8UN3 - chain A; structure by X-ray diffraction, 2.07 A resolution.

[Chain A]
Protein: GTPase KRas
From: Homo sapiens
Notes: EC 3.6.5.2; fragment: GTPase, residues 2-168; engineered mutation(s): G13D
UniProt: P01116 (RASK_HUMAN), isoform P01116-2; residues 2-168 here = UniProt positions 2-168
Sequence (168 residues; numbered 1 to 168; the number before each row is that of its first residue):
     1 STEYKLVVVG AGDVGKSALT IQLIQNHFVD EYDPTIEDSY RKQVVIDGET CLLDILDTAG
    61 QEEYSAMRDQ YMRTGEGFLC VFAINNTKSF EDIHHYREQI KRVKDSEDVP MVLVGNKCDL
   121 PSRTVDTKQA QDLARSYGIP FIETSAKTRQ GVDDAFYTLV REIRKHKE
Construct notes: expression tag (1); variant D13 (Gly in P01116)
Metal / ion sites: Mg2+: S17 (together with GDP)
Residues lining bound ligands:
  - GDP (guanosine-5'-diphosphate): A11, G12, D13, V14, G15, K16, S17, A18, F28, D30, E31, Y32, N116, K117, D119, L120, S145, A146, K147
  - Cpd5 (XOI; 1-[(5M,8aS,13R)-5-[6-amino-4-methyl-3-(trifluoromethyl)pyridin-2-yl]-6-chloro-2-{[(2S,4R)-4-fluoro-1-methylpyrrolidin-2-yl]methoxy}-8a,9,11,12-tetrahydropyrazino[2',1':3,4][1,4]oxazepino[5,6,7-de]quinazolin-10(8H)-yl]prop-2-en-1-one): V9, G10, G12, K16, P34, T58, A59, G60, E62, E63, Y64, R68, D69, M72, F78, D92, H95, Y96, Q99, I100, V103

[Summary]
Bound to chain A: Cpd5 and GDP.
Chain A is GTPase KRas (Homo sapiens); the structure, KRAS-G13D-GDP in complex with Cpd5
(1-((S)-10-(6-amino-4-methyl-3-(trifluoromethyl)pyridin-2-yl)-11-chloro-7-(((2S,4R)-4-fluoro-1-methylpyrrolidin-2-yl)methoxy)-3,4,13,13a-tetrahydropyrazino[2',1':3,4][1,4]oxazepino[5,6,7-de]quinazolin-2(1H)-yl)prop-2-en-1-one),
was determined by X-ray diffraction together with 8UN4 and 8UN5 from the same study.
